PDB entry 2HDD | X-ray diffraction, 1.90 A resolution | chains D and A of the 4 polymer chains in the assembly

Chain D:
Molecule: 21-nt DNA strand
Sequence (21 nucleotides; numbered 22 to 42; the number before each row is that of its first residue):
    22 ATCCGGGGAT TACATGGCAA A

Chain A:
Protein: Protein (ENGRAILED homeodomain Q50K)
Source organism: Drosophila melanogaster
Reference sequence: P02836 (HMEN_DROME); residues 1-59 here correspond to UniProt positions 454-512 (UniProt number = residue number + 453)
Amino-acid sequence (61 residues; row label = number of the first residue in the row; numbers below 1 keep their minus sign (Met-1 is residue -1)):
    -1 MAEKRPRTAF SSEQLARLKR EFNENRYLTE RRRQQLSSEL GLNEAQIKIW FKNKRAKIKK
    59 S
Disordered / not traced: -1 to 4
Sequence notes: engineered mutation Lys50 (Gln503 in P02836)

Chain D / chain A interface:
Contacting residue pairs (13):
  DG26(D) with Arg31(A), salt bridge to the phosphate; Lys46(A), sugar contact
  DG27(D) with Tyr25(A), phosphate contact; Lys46(A), phosphate contact; Arg53(A), salt bridge to the phosphate
  DG28(D) with Tyr25(A), hydrogen bond to the phosphate; Lys50(A), hydrogen bond to the base; Arg53(A), salt bridge to the phosphate
  DG29(D) with Lys50(A), hydrogen bond to the base; Lys57(A), salt bridge to the phosphate
  DA30(D) with Lys50(A), base contact
  DA33(D) with Arg5(A), base contact
  DC34(D) with Arg5(A), base contact

In short:
The chain D/chain A interface involves 7 residues from each chain, with 3 hydrogen bonds and 4 salt bridges.
Among the polar pairs are DG28(D)-Lys50(A), DG29(D)-Lys50(A) and DG28(D)-Tyr25(A).
Chain D is a 21-nt DNA strand and chain A is Protein (ENGRAILED homeodomain Q50K) (Drosophila melanogaster);
the structure, Engrailed homeodomain Q50K variant DNA complex, was determined by X-ray diffraction.
